9J3L - chains A and C; structure by electron microscopy, 2.72 A resolution.

# Chain A
Protein: ADP, ATP carrier protein 1, chloroplastic
Organism: Arabidopsis thaliana
Reference sequence: Q39002 (TLC1_ARATH); residues 88-624 here = UniProt positions 88-624
Amino-acid sequence (610 residues; numbered 86 to 695; the number before each row is that of its first residue):
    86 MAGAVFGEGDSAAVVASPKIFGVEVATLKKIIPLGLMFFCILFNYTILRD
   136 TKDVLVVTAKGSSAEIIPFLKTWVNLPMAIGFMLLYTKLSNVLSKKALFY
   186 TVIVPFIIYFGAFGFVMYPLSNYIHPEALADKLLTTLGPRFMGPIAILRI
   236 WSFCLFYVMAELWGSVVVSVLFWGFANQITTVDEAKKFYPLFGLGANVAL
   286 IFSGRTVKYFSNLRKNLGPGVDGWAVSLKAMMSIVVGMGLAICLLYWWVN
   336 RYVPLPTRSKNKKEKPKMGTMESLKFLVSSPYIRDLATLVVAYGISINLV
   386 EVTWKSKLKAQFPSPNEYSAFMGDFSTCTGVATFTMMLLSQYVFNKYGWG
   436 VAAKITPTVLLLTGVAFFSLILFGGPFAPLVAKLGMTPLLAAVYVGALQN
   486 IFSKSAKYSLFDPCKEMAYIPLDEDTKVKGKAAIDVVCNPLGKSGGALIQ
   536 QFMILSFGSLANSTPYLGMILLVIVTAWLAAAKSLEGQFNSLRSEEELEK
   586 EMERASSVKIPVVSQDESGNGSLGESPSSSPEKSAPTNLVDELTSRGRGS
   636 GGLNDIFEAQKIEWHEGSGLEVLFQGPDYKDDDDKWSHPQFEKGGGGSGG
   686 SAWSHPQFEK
Disordered / not traced: 86-100, 583-695
Construct notes: initiating methionine (86); expression tag (87, 625-695)
Residues lining bound ligands: ATP (adenosine-5'-triphosphate): Leu127, Tyr130, Arg134, Lys137, Lys156, Tyr242, Glu246, Gly249, Val253, Ser254, Ala281, Asn282, Leu285, Asn383, Glu386, Lys390, Lys489, Tyr493, Lys528

# Chain C
Protein: nanobody: B-D7
Organism: Vicugna pacos
Notes: antibody fragment or engineered binder
Amino-acid sequence (120 residues; numbered 1 to 120; the number before each row is that of its first residue):
     1 EVQLVESGGGLVQAGGSLRLSCAASGFPVDEAYMTWYRQAPGKEREWVAA
    51 IYSSGYTRYADSVKGRFTISRDNSKNTVYLQMNSLKPEDTAVYYCNVKDY
   101 VYNTYLYDYWGQGTQVTVSS
Disulfides: Cys22-Cys95

# Chain A / chain C interface
Contacting residue pairs - 26 pairs, chain A then chain C:
  Gly146(A) - Tyr56(C)
  Ser147(A) - Ser54(C)
  Ser148(A) - Ser54(C)
  Asp216(A) - Tyr56(C)  hydrogen bond
  Leu219(A) - Tyr52(C)
  Leu219(A) - Tyr100(C)
  Thr220(A) - Arg58(C)  hydrogen bond
  Thr220(A) - Tyr100(C)  hydrogen bond (backbone-side chain)
  Thr221(A) - Tyr102(C)
  Leu222(A) - Tyr100(C)
  Leu222(A) - Val101(C)
  Leu222(A) - Tyr102(C)  hydrogen bond (backbone-backbone)
  Gly223(A) - Tyr100(C)
  Pro224(A) - Tyr33(C)  hydrophobic
  Pro224(A) - Tyr52(C)  hydrophobic
  Pro224(A) - Asp99(C)
  Pro224(A) - Tyr100(C)
  Arg225(A) - Asp99(C)  salt bridge
  Arg225(A) - Val101(C)
  Phe226(A) - Val101(C)  hydrophobic
  Met227(A) - Tyr52(C)  hydrophobic
  Met227(A) - Ser54(C)
  Met227(A) - Tyr56(C)  hydrophobic
  Arg234(A) - Tyr56(C)  hydrogen bond
  Lys394(A) - Ser54(C)
  Ala546(A) - Glu31(C)
Also at the interface, not in a pair above, chain A (18 interface residues in all): Lys145, Glu212
Also at the interface, not in a pair above, chain C (11 interface residues in all): Lys98

# Summary
18 residues of chain A face 11 of chain C across their interface, with 5 hydrogen bonds and 1 salt bridge.
Among the polar pairs are Arg225(A)-Asp99(C), Asp216(A)-Tyr56(C) and Thr220(A)-Arg58(C). Bound to chain A:
ATP.
Here chain A is ADP, ATP carrier protein 1, chloroplastic (Arabidopsis thaliana) and chain C is nanobody: B-D7
(Vicugna pacos). Entry 9J3L (ATP bound Arabidopsis ATP/ADP translocator AtNTT1) was determined by electron
microscopy, deposited together with 9J3J and 9J3M.
